1HHJ - chains A and B of the 3 polymer chains in the assembly; structure by X-ray diffraction, 2.50 A resolution.

== Chain A ==
Molecule: Class I histocompatibility antigen (HLA-A*0201) (alpha chain)
Source organism: Homo sapiens
UniProtKB: P01892 (1A02_HUMAN); residues 1-275 here correspond to UniProt positions 25-299 (UniProt number = residue number + 24)
Sequence (275 residues; each row starts with the number of its first residue):
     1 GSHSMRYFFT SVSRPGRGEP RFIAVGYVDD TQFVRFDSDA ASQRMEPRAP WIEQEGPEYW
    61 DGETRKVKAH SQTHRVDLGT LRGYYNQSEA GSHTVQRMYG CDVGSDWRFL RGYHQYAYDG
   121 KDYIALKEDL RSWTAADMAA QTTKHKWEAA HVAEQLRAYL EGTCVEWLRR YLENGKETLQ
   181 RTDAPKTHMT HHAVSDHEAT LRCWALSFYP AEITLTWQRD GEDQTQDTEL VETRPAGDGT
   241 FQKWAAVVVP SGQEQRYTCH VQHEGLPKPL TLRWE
Cystine bridges: Cys-101/Cys-164, Cys-203/Cys-259

== Chain B ==
Molecule: Beta 2-microglobulin
Source organism: Homo sapiens
UniProtKB: P61769 (B2MG_HUMAN); residues 1-99 here correspond to UniProt positions 21-119 (UniProt number = residue number + 20)
Sequence (100 residues; row label = number of the first residue in the row; numbering starts at 0):
     0 MIQRTPKIQV YSRHPAENGK SNFLNCYVSG FHPSDIEVDL LKNGERIEKV EHSDLSFSKD
    60 WSFYLLYYTE FTPTEKDEYA CRVNHVTLSQ PKIVKWDRDM
Cystine bridges: Cys-25/Cys-80
UniProt features mapped onto this chain:
  - modified residue: Gln-2 (Pyrrolidone carboxylic acid)
  - glycosylation: Ile-1 (N-linked (Glc) (glycation) isoleucine), Lys-19 (N-linked (Glc) (glycation) lysine), Lys-41 (N-linked (Glc) (glycation) lysine), Lys-48 (N-linked (Glc) (glycation) lysine), Lys-58 (N-linked (Glc) (glycation) lysine), Lys-91 (N-linked (Glc) (glycation) lysine), Lys-94 (N-linked (Glc) (glycation) lysine)

== How chain A and chain B interact ==
Contacting residue pairs - 57 pairs, chain A then chain B:
  Phe-8(A) / Ser-55(B)
  Phe-8(A) / Phe-56(B)  hydrophobic
  Phe-9(A) / Phe-56(B)
  Thr-10(A) / Phe-56(B)
  Thr-10(A) / Phe-62(B)
  Val-12(A) / Ser-33(B)
  Ile-23(A) / Leu-54(B)
  Val-25(A) / Asp-53(B)
  Val-25(A) / Leu-54(B)
  Val-25(A) / Ser-55(B)
  Tyr-27(A) / Ser-55(B)
  Tyr-27(A) / Tyr-63(B)
  Gln-32(A) / Asp-53(B)  hydrogen bond
  Arg-35(A) / Asp-53(B)  salt bridge
  Arg-48(A) / Asp-53(B)  salt bridge
  His-93(A) / Met-0(B)
  Thr-94(A) / His-31(B)
  Thr-94(A) / Phe-62(B)
  Gln-96(A) / His-31(B)  hydrogen bond
  Gln-96(A) / Phe-56(B)
  Gln-96(A) / Trp-60(B)  hydrogen bond (side chain-backbone)
  Gln-96(A) / Phe-62(B)
  Arg-97(A) / Phe-56(B)
  Gln-115(A) / Lys-58(B)  hydrogen bond
  Gln-115(A) / Trp-60(B)
  Tyr-116(A) / Trp-60(B)
  Ala-117(A) / Trp-60(B)
  Asp-119(A) / Met-0(B)
  Asp-119(A) / Ile-1(B)
  Gly-120(A) / Ile-1(B)
  Gly-120(A) / Arg-3(B)  hydrogen bond (backbone-side chain)
  Gly-120(A) / His-31(B)
  Gly-120(A) / Trp-60(B)
  Lys-121(A) / Ile-1(B)
  Asp-122(A) / Trp-60(B)  hydrogen bond
  Arg-202(A) / Asp-98(B)  hydrogen bond (side chain-backbone)
  Arg-202(A) / Met-99(B)
  Trp-204(A) / Asp-98(B)
  Trp-204(A) / Met-99(B)
  Val-231(A) / Gln-8(B)
  Glu-232(A) / Lys-6(B)
  Glu-232(A) / Gln-8(B)  hydrogen bond (backbone-side chain)
  Glu-232(A) / Ser-28(B)  hydrogen bond
  Arg-234(A) / Gln-8(B)  hydrogen bond
  Arg-234(A) / Tyr-10(B)
  Arg-234(A) / Met-99(B)  hydrogen bond (side chain-backbone)
  Pro-235(A) / Tyr-10(B)  hydrogen bond (backbone-side chain)
  Pro-235(A) / Tyr-26(B)
  Ala-236(A) / Arg-12(B)  hydrogen bond (backbone-side chain)
  Ala-236(A) / Asn-24(B)  hydrogen bond (backbone-side chain)
  Gly-237(A) / Arg-12(B)  hydrogen bond (backbone-side chain)
  Gly-237(A) / Leu-65(B)
  Asp-238(A) / Arg-12(B)
  Gln-242(A) / Tyr-10(B)
  Gln-242(A) / Ser-11(B)  hydrogen bond (side chain-backbone)
  Gln-242(A) / Arg-12(B)  hydrogen bond (side chain-backbone)
  Trp-244(A) / Met-99(B)  hydrogen bond (side chain-backbone)
Other interface residues (no listed pair), chain A (39 interface residues in all): Arg-17, Gln-87, Met-98, Tyr-113, His-192, Leu-206, Thr-233
Other interface residues (no listed pair), chain B (28 interface residues in all): His-13, Pro-14, Asp-34, Asp-59

== Summary ==
39 residues of chain A and 28 residues of chain B are in contact, with 18 hydrogen bonds and 2 salt bridges.
Polar contacts include Arg-35(A)/Asp-53(B), Arg-48(A)/Asp-53(B) and Gln-32(A)/Asp-53(B).
Here chain A is Class I histocompatibility antigen (HLA-A*0201) (alpha chain) and chain B is Beta
2-microglobulin, both from Homo sapiens. Entry 1HHJ (The antigenic identity of peptide(slash)mhc complexes: A
comparison of the conformation of five peptides presented by ...) was determined by X-ray diffraction,
deposited together with 1HHG, 1HHH, 1HHI and 1HHK.
